PDB entry 1M0D | X-ray diffraction, 1.90 A resolution | chains A and B

[Chain A (and B)]
Protein: Endodeoxyribonuclease I
Organism: Enterobacteria phage T7
Notes: EC 3.1.21.2; chain B of this document is another copy of the same molecule, construct and numbering; everything in this record applies to it too
UniProtKB: P00641 (ENRN_BPT7); residue numbers follow UniProt; this construct covers 12-149
Amino-acid sequence (138 residues; each row starts with the number of its first residue):
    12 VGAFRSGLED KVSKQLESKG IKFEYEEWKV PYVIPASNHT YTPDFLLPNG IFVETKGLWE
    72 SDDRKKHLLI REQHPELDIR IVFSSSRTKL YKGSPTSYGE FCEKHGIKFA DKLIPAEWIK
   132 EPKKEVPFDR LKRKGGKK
Unresolved in the structure: 12-16, 146-149
Ion coordination: Mn2+ site 1: Asp-55, Glu-65, Thr-66; Mn2+ site 2 near Asp-55 (its only coordinating residue here)
From the paper describing this entry:
  - Mn2+ coordination: Asp-55, Glu-65, Thr-66
  - Mn2+ coordination through a water molecule: Glu-20
  - binding site for sulfate ion: Ser-17, Gly-68
  - catalytic residues: Glu-20, Asp-55, Glu-65
  - catalytic residues: Lys-67 (proposed by the authors, not directly observed)

[Interface between chain A and chain B]
Residue-residue contacts - 139 pairs, chain A then chain B:
  Leu-19(A) / Thr-66(B)
  Leu-19(A) / Lys-67(B)
  Leu-19(A) / Val-93(B)
  Leu-19(A) / Ser-95(B)
  Leu-19(A) / Lys-123(B)
  Glu-20(A) / Asp-55(B)
  Glu-20(A) / Phe-56(B)
  Glu-20(A) / Thr-66(B)
  Lys-22(A) / Leu-124(B)
  Val-23(A) / Phe-56(B)  hydrophobic
  Val-23(A) / Thr-66(B)
  Val-23(A) / Lys-123(B)
  Val-23(A) / Ile-125(B)  hydrophobic
  Ser-24(A) / Phe-56(B)
  Leu-27(A) / Leu-58(B)  hydrophobic
  Leu-27(A) / Ile-125(B)  hydrophobic
  Leu-27(A) / Ile-130(B)  hydrophobic
  Ile-32(A) / Pro-59(B)
  Ile-32(A) / Ile-130(B)  hydrophobic
  Lys-33(A) / Pro-59(B)
  Phe-34(A) / Phe-56(B)  hydrophobic
  Phe-34(A) / Leu-57(B)
  Glu-35(A) / Asp-55(B)
  Glu-35(A) / Phe-56(B)
  Glu-35(A) / Leu-57(B)  hydrogen bond (backbone-backbone)
  Tyr-36(A) / Asp-55(B)
  Tyr-36(A) / Phe-56(B)  hydrophobic
  Glu-37(A) / Thr-53(B)
  Glu-37(A) / Pro-54(B)
  Glu-37(A) / Asp-55(B)  hydrogen bond (backbone-backbone)
  Glu-37(A) / Lys-145(B)
  Glu-38(A) / Arg-144(B)  salt bridge
  Glu-38(A) / Lys-145(B)  salt bridge
  Trp-39(A) / Tyr-52(B)
  Trp-39(A) / Thr-53(B)
  Trp-39(A) / Pro-54(B)
  Trp-39(A) / Leu-57(B)
  Trp-39(A) / Phe-139(B)
  Trp-39(A) / Leu-142(B)  hydrophobic
  Trp-39(A) / Lys-143(B)
  Trp-39(A) / Arg-144(B)
  Lys-40(A) / Thr-51(B)
  Lys-40(A) / Tyr-52(B)
  Lys-40(A) / Thr-53(B)
  Lys-40(A) / Leu-142(B)
  Lys-40(A) / Lys-143(B)  hydrogen bond (backbone-backbone)
  Val-41(A) / Thr-51(B)
  Val-41(A) / Tyr-52(B)  hydrogen bond (backbone-backbone)
  Val-41(A) / His-85(B)
  Val-41(A) / Leu-88(B)  hydrophobic
  Val-41(A) / Leu-142(B)  hydrophobic
  Pro-42(A) / His-50(B)
  Pro-42(A) / His-85(B)  hydrogen bond (backbone-side chain)
  Pro-42(A) / Arg-141(B)
  Tyr-43(A) / Asn-49(B)
  Tyr-43(A) / His-50(B)  hydrogen bond (backbone-backbone)
  Tyr-43(A) / Thr-51(B)
  Tyr-43(A) / Tyr-52(B)  hydrophobic
  Tyr-43(A) / Lys-77(B)
  Tyr-43(A) / Gln-84(B)
  Val-44(A) / Ala-47(B)  hydrophobic
  Val-44(A) / Ser-48(B)
  Val-44(A) / Asn-49(B)
  Val-44(A) / Gln-84(B)  hydrogen bond (backbone-side chain)
  Ile-45(A) / Ala-47(B)
  Ile-45(A) / Ser-48(B)  hydrogen bond (backbone-backbone)
  Ile-45(A) / His-50(B)
  Ile-45(A) / Leu-80(B)  hydrophobic
  Pro-46(A) / Ala-47(B)
  Pro-46(A) / Leu-80(B)
  Ala-47(A) / Val-44(B)  hydrophobic
  Ala-47(A) / Ile-45(B)
  Ala-47(A) / Pro-46(B)
  Ala-47(A) / Ala-47(B)
  Ser-48(A) / Val-44(B)
  Ser-48(A) / Ile-45(B)  hydrogen bond (backbone-backbone)
  Asn-49(A) / Tyr-43(B)
  Asn-49(A) / Val-44(B)
  His-50(A) / Pro-42(B)
  His-50(A) / Tyr-43(B)  hydrogen bond (backbone-backbone)
  His-50(A) / Ile-45(B)
  Thr-51(A) / Val-41(B)
  Thr-51(A) / Tyr-43(B)
  Tyr-52(A) / Lys-40(B)
  Tyr-52(A) / Val-41(B)  hydrogen bond (backbone-backbone)
  Tyr-52(A) / Tyr-43(B)  hydrophobic
  Thr-53(A) / Glu-37(B)
  Thr-53(A) / Trp-39(B)
  Thr-53(A) / Lys-40(B)
  Pro-54(A) / Glu-37(B)
  Pro-54(A) / Trp-39(B)
  Asp-55(A) / Glu-20(B)
  Asp-55(A) / Glu-35(B)
  Asp-55(A) / Tyr-36(B)
  Asp-55(A) / Glu-37(B)  hydrogen bond (backbone-backbone)
  Phe-56(A) / Glu-20(B)
  Phe-56(A) / Val-23(B)  hydrophobic
  Phe-56(A) / Phe-34(B)  hydrophobic
  Phe-56(A) / Glu-35(B)
  Phe-56(A) / Tyr-36(B)  hydrophobic
  Leu-57(A) / Phe-34(B)
  Leu-57(A) / Glu-35(B)  hydrogen bond (backbone-backbone)
  Leu-57(A) / Trp-39(B)
  Pro-59(A) / Ile-32(B)
  Pro-59(A) / Lys-33(B)
  Thr-66(A) / Leu-19(B)
  Thr-66(A) / Glu-20(B)
  Thr-66(A) / Val-23(B)
  Lys-67(A) / Leu-19(B)
  Lys-77(A) / Tyr-43(B)
  Leu-80(A) / Val-44(B)
  Leu-80(A) / Pro-46(B)
  Ile-81(A) / Tyr-43(B)  hydrophobic
  Gln-84(A) / Tyr-43(B)
  Gln-84(A) / Val-44(B)  hydrogen bond (side chain-backbone)
  His-85(A) / Val-41(B)
  His-85(A) / Pro-42(B)  hydrogen bond (side chain-backbone)
  Leu-88(A) / Val-41(B)  hydrophobic
  Val-93(A) / Leu-19(B)
  Ser-95(A) / Leu-19(B)
  Lys-123(A) / Leu-19(B)
  Lys-123(A) / Val-23(B)
  Leu-124(A) / Lys-22(B)
  Leu-124(A) / Gln-26(B)
  Ile-125(A) / Val-23(B)  hydrophobic
  Ile-125(A) / Gln-26(B)  hydrogen bond (backbone-side chain)
  Ile-125(A) / Leu-27(B)  hydrophobic
  Ile-130(A) / Ile-32(B)  hydrophobic
  Phe-139(A) / Trp-39(B)  hydrophobic
  Arg-141(A) / Pro-42(B)
  Leu-142(A) / Trp-39(B)  hydrophobic
  Leu-142(A) / Lys-40(B)
  Lys-143(A) / Trp-39(B)
  Lys-143(A) / Lys-40(B)  hydrogen bond (backbone-backbone)
  Arg-144(A) / Glu-38(B)
  Arg-144(A) / Trp-39(B)
  Arg-144(A) / Lys-40(B)
  Lys-145(A) / Glu-37(B)
  Lys-145(A) / Glu-38(B)  hydrogen bond (backbone-backbone)
Also at the interface, not in a pair above, chain A (58 interface residues in all): Gln-26, Leu-58, Phe-63, Gly-68, Phe-94
Also at the interface, not in a pair above, chain B (58 interface residues in all): Ser-24, Phe-63, Gly-68, Ile-81, Phe-94

[In short]
Chain A and chain B each contribute 58 residues to their interface, with 18 hydrogen bonds and 2 salt bridges.
Polar pairs include Glu-38(A)/Arg-144(B), Glu-38(A)/Lys-145(B) and Pro-42(A)/His-85(B). The paper reports
catalytic residues Glu-20(A), Asp-55(A) and Glu-65(A) among others; a binding site for sulfate ion at
Ser-17(A) and Gly-68(A).
Chain A and chain B are both Endodeoxyribonuclease I (Enterobacteria phage T7); the structure, Crystal
Structure of Bacteriophage T7 Endonuclease I with a Wild-Type Active Site and Bound Manganese Ions, was
determined by X-ray diffraction together with 1M0I from the same study.
